PDB entry 1TJO | X-ray diffraction, 1.60 A resolution | chains A and C of the 4 polymer chains in the assembly

# Chain A (and C)
Protein: Iron-rich dpsA-homolog protein
Organism: Halobacterium salinarum
Notes: chain C of this document is another copy of the same molecule, construct and numbering; everything in this record applies to it too
UniProt: Q9HMP7 (DPSA_HALN1); residues 1-182 here = UniProt positions 1-182
Amino-acid sequence (182 residues; row label = number of the first residue in the row):
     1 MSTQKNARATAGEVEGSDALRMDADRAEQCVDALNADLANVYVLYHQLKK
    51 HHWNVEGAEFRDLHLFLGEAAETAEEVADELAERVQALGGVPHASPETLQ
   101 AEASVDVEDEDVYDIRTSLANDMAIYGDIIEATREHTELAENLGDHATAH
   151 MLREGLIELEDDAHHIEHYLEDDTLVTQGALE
Not modelled in the structure: 1, 182 (chain C: 1-6, 182)
UniProt features mapped onto this chain:
  - binding site (Fe cation): His52, Asp79, Glu83
  - site: Trp53 (Involved in iron translocation), Glu56 (Involved in iron translocation), Glu75 (Involved in iron nucleation), Val85 (Involved in iron translocation), Gln86 (Involved in iron translocation), Glu154 (Involved in iron nucleation), His164 (Involved in iron translocation), His168 (Involved in iron translocation), Glu171 (Involved in iron translocation)
Metal / ion sites: Fe ion site 1: His52 (shared with 2 residues of chain B); Mg2+ site 1: Glu56 (shared with 2 residues of chain B); Na+: Glu59 (shared with 1 residue of chain D); Fe ion site 2: Asp79, Glu83 (shared with 1 residue of chain B); Mg2+ site 2: Gln86 (shared with 1 residue of chain B; 1 residue of chain D); Fe ion site 3: Glu154 (shared with Glu154(C) of chain C; 1 residue of chain D); Mg2+ site 3: His168 (shared with Gln86(C) of chain C; 1 residue of chain D)
Reported in the primary citation:
  - Fe ion coordination: Asp79, Glu83, Glu154
  - binding site for sulfate ion: His150, Arg153
  - Mg2+ coordination: Glu56, Gln86, His168

# Chain A / chain C interface
Residue-residue contacts (35; chain A residue first):
  Met123(A) - Ala19(C)  hydrophobic
  Ala124(A) - Arg21(C)  hydrogen bond (backbone-side chain)
  Gly127(A) - Ala19(C)
  Gly127(A) - Arg21(C)
  Asp128(A) - Arg21(C)  salt bridge
  Ile130(A) - Ala19(C)
  Ile130(A) - Leu20(C)
  Glu131(A) - Arg21(C)  salt bridge
  Arg134(A) - Leu20(C)  hydrogen bond (side chain-backbone)
  Arg134(A) - Arg21(C)  hydrogen bond (side chain-backbone)
  Arg134(A) - Met22(C)
  Arg134(A) - Gly144(C)
  Arg134(A) - His146(C)
  Thr137(A) - His146(C)
  Glu138(A) - Gly144(C)
  Glu138(A) - His146(C)  salt bridge
  Arg153(A) - Glu141(C)  salt bridge
  Arg153(A) - Arg153(C)
  Glu154(A) - His150(C)  salt bridge
  Glu154(A) - Glu154(C)
  Leu156(A) - Ala147(C)
  Glu160(A) - Leu20(C)
  Glu160(A) - Arg84(C)  salt bridge
  Glu160(A) - Ala147(C)
  Ala163(A) - Ala19(C)
  Ala163(A) - Leu20(C)  hydrophobic
  His164(A) - Gln86(C)  hydrogen bond
  His164(A) - Ala87(C)
  Glu167(A) - Ser17(C)  hydrogen bond
  Glu167(A) - Asp18(C)  hydrogen bond (side chain-backbone)
  Glu167(A) - Ala19(C)  hydrogen bond (side chain-backbone)
  His168(A) - Gln86(C)  hydrogen bond
  Glu171(A) - Arg8(C)  salt bridge
  Asp172(A) - Arg8(C)  salt bridge
  Asp173(A) - Arg8(C)  salt bridge
Interface residues without a listed pair, chain A (23 interface residues in all): Glu141, His150, Ile157
Interface residues without a listed pair, chain C (18 interface residues in all): Arg26

# Overview
Chain A and chain C form an interface of 23 and 18 residues respectively, with 8 hydrogen bonds and 9 salt
bridges. Among the polar pairs are Asp128(A)-Arg21(C), Glu131(A)-Arg21(C) and Glu138(A)-His146(C). The paper
reports a binding site for sulfate ion at His150(A) and Arg153(A); Fe ion coordination by Asp79(A), Glu83(A)
and Glu154(A).
Both chains are Iron-rich dpsA-homolog protein (Halobacterium salinarum). Entry 1TJO (Iron-oxo clusters
biomineralizing on protein surfaces. Structural analysis of H.salinarum DpsA in its low and high ...) was
determined by X-ray diffraction together with 1TK6, 1TKO, 1TKP and 1MOJ from the same study.
